Entry 7EGR (X-ray diffraction, 2.50 A resolution); this record covers chains B and C of the 9 polymer chains in the assembly.

# Chain B (and C)
Protein: Soluble acetylcholine receptor
Organism: Aplysia californica
Notes: chain C of this document is another copy of the same molecule, construct and numbering; everything in this record applies to it too
Reference sequence: Q8WSF8 (Q8WSF8_APLCA); numbering as in UniProt (aligned over 20-223)
Amino-acid sequence (204 residues; numbered 20 to 223; the number before each row is that of its first residue):
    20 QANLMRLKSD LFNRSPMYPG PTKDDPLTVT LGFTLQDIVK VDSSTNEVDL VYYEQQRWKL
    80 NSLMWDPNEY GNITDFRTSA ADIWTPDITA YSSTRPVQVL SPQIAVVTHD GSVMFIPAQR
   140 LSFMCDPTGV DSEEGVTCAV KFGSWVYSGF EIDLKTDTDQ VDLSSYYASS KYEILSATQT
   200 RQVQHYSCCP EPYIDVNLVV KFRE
Disulfide bonds: Cys144-Cys157
Construct notes: conflict Val60 (Ala in Q8WSF8), Val155 (Ala in Q8WSF8)

# Interface between chain B and chain C
Residue-residue contacts (47):
  Pro35(B) - Met24(C)
  Met36(B) - Met24(C)
  Tyr37(B) - Met24(C)  hydrophobic
  Pro38(B) - Leu23(C)  hydrophobic
  Pro38(B) - Met24(C)
  Thr41(B) - Leu23(C)
  Lys42(B) - Asp94(C)  salt bridge
  Asp44(B) - Gln20(C)
  Ser62(B) - Lys190(C)  hydrogen bond (backbone-side chain)
  Ser63(B) - Lys190(C)  hydrogen bond (backbone-side chain)
  Thr64(B) - Val58(C)
  Asn65(B) - Ser188(C)  hydrogen bond (side chain-backbone)
  Asn65(B) - Ser189(C)
  Asn65(B) - Lys190(C)
  Glu66(B) - Val58(C)
  Glu66(B) - Arg139(C)  salt bridge
  Asp106(B) - Pro121(C)
  Asp106(B) - Ile123(C)
  Thr108(B) - Leu119(C)
  Thr108(B) - Pro121(C)
  Tyr110(B) - Gln55(C)  hydrogen bond (backbone-side chain)
  Tyr110(B) - Tyr72(C)  hydrogen bond (backbone-side chain)
  Ser111(B) - Gln55(C)
  Ser112(B) - Leu119(C)
  Thr113(B) - Arg139(C)  hydrogen bond (backbone-side chain)
  Arg114(B) - Gln117(C)  hydrogen bond
  Arg114(B) - Leu119(C)
  Arg114(B) - Arg139(C)
  Pro115(B) - Gln117(C)
  Pro115(B) - Val118(C)
  Pro115(B) - Leu119(C)
  Met143(B) - Asp56(C)
  Met143(B) - Val70(C)  hydrophobic
  Met143(B) - Tyr186(C)  hydrophobic
  Cys144(B) - Tyr186(C)  hydrogen bond (backbone-side chain)
  Asp145(B) - Tyr186(C)  hydrogen bond (backbone-side chain)
  Asp145(B) - Ser188(C)
  Trp164(B) - Tyr72(C)  hydrophobic
  Trp164(B) - Ser120(C)
  Trp164(B) - Pro121(C)
  Trp164(B) - Ile135(C)  hydrogen bond (side chain-backbone)
  Trp164(B) - Ala137(C)  hydrophobic
  Val165(B) - Arg96(C)  hydrogen bond (backbone-side chain)
  Val165(B) - Ile123(C)
  Tyr166(B) - Arg96(C)
  Ser167(B) - Arg96(C)
  Glu170(B) - Arg96(C)  salt bridge
Interface residues without a listed pair, chain B (30 interface residues in all): Gly39, Asp43
Interface residues without a listed pair, chain C (28 interface residues in all): Lys27, Lys59, Gly90, Thr93, Val125

# In short
The interface between chain B and chain C involves 30 residues on one side and 28 on the other, with 11
hydrogen bonds and 3 salt bridges. Among the polar pairs are Lys42(B)-Asp94(C), Glu66(B)-Arg139(C) and
Glu170(B)-Arg96(C).
Chain B and chain C are both Soluble acetylcholine receptor (Aplysia californica); the structure, Co-crystal
structure of Ac-AChBPP in complex with RgIA, was determined by X-ray diffraction.
